4OII - chains H and I of the 6 polymer chains in the assembly; structure by X-ray diffraction, 3.00 A resolution.

Chain H (and I):
Protein: Heavy Chain of Fab fragment of 22NS1 Antibody
Source organism: Mus musculus
Notes: antibody fragment or engineered binder; chain I of this document is another copy of the same molecule, construct and numbering; everything in this record applies to it too
Amino-acid sequence (217 residues; row label = number of the first residue in the row; note: 15 numbers in that range are skipped by the numbering (no residue carries them; nothing is unmodelled there); a row labelled like 82A-82C holds insertion residues (82A, then the next letters in order)):
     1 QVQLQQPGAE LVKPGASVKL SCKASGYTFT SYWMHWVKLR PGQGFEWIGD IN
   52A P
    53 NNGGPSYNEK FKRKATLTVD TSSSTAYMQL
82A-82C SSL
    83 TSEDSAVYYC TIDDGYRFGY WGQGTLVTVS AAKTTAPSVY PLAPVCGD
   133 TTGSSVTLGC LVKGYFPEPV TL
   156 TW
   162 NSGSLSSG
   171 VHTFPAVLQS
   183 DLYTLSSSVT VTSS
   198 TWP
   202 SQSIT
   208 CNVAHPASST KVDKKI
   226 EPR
Disulfide bonds: Cys22-Cys92, Cys142-Cys208

How chain H and chain I interact:
Residue-residue contacts - 16 pairs, chain H then chain I:
  Gln43(H) with Arg65(I), hydrogen bond (backbone-side chain)
  Glu46(H) with Arg65(I), salt bridge
  Asn60(H) with Glu61(I)
  Glu61(H) with Asn60(I); Glu61(I), hydrogen bond (backbone-side chain); Lys62(I), hydrogen bond (side chain-backbone)
  Lys62(H) with Glu61(I), hydrogen bond (backbone-side chain); Lys62(I)
  Arg65(H) with Gln43(I), hydrogen bond (side chain-backbone); Glu46(I), salt bridge
  Lys66(H) with Glu85(I), salt bridge
  Thr83(H) with Thr83(I); Glu85(I)
  Glu85(H) with Lys66(I), salt bridge; Ser82B(I); Thr83(I)
Also at the interface, not in a pair above, chain H (11 interface residues in all): Phe45, Ser82B
Also at the interface, not in a pair above, chain I (11 interface residues in all): Ser84

Summary:
Chain H and chain I each contribute 11 residues to their interface, with 5 hydrogen bonds and 4 salt bridges.
Polar pairs include Glu46(H)-Arg65(I), Lys66(H)-Glu85(I) and Gln43(H)-Arg65(I).
Both chains are Heavy Chain of Fab fragment of 22NS1 Antibody (Mus musculus). Entry 4OII (West Nile Virus NS1
in complex with neutralizing 22NS1 antibody Fab) was determined by X-ray diffraction (same publication as 4OIE
and 4OIG).
